PDB entry 2YG6 | X-ray diffraction, 2.50 A resolution | chain A

[Chain A]
Molecule: Putrescine oxidase
Organism: Rhodococcus erythropolis
Notes: EC 1.4.3.10
Reference sequence: B0F9F6 (B0F9F6_RHOER); numbering as in UniProt (aligned over 1-453)
Amino-acid sequence (453 residues; row label = number of the first residue in the row):
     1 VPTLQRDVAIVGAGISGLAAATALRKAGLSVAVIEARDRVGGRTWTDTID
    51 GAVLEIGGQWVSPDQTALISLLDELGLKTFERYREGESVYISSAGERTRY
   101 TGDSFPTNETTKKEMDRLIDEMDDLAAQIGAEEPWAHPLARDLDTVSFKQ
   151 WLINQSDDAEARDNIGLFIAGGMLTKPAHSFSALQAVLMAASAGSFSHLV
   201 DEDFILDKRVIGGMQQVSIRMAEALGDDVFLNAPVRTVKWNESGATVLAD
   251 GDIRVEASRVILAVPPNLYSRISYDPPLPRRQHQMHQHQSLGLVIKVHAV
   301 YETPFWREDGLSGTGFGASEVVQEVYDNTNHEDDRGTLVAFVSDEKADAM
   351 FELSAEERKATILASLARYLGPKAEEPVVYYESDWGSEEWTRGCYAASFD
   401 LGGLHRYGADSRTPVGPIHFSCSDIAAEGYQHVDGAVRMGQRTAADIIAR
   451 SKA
Unresolved in the structure: 1, 451-453
Differences from the reference sequence: engineered mutation I15 (Pro in B0F9F6), C394 (Ala in B0F9F6)
Small-molecule neighbours: FAD (flavin-adenine dinucleotide): V11, G12, A13, G14, I15, S16, G17, I34, E35, A36, R37, G41, G42, R43, T44, I56, G57, G58, Q59, W60, A233, P234, V235, A263, V264, P265, L268, I272, K296, W385, W390, G393, C394, Y395, C422, S423, D424, Q431, H432, V433, D434, A436

[Summary]
Chain A binds flavin-adenine dinucleotide.
Chain A is Putrescine oxidase (Rhodococcus erythropolis); the structure, Structure-based redesign of cofactor
binding in Putrescine Oxidase: P15I-A394C double mutant, was determined by X-ray diffraction (same publication
as 2YG3, 2YG4, 2YG5 and 2YG7).
